PDB entry 3PA5 | X-ray diffraction, 1.70 A resolution | chain A

# Chain A
Name: Serine/threonine-protein kinase Chk1
Organism: Homo sapiens
Notes: EC 2.7.11.1
UniProt: O14757 (CHK1_HUMAN); residues 2-274 here = UniProt positions 2-274
Amino-acid sequence (273 residues; row label = number of the first residue in the row):
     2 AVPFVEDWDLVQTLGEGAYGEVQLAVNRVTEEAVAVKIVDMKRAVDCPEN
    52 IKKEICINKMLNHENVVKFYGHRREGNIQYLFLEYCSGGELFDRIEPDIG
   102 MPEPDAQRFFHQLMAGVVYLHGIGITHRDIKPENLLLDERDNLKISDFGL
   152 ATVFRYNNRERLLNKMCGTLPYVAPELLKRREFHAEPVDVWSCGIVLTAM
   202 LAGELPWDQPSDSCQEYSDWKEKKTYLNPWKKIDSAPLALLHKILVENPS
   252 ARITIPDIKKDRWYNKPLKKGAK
Not modelled in the structure: 2, 20, 43-50, 75-78, 273-274
Small-molecule neighbours: C73 (2-(carbamoylamino)-5-(4-chlorophenyl)-N-[(3S)-piperidin-3-yl]thiophene-3-carboxamide): Leu-15, Gly-16, Glu-17, Gly-18, Val-23, Ala-36, Val-68, Leu-84, Glu-85, Tyr-86, Cys-87, Ser-88, Gly-90, Glu-91, Glu-134, Asn-135, Leu-137, Ser-147, Asp-148
Swiss-Prot annotation at these positions:
  - active site: Asp-130 (Proton acceptor)
  - binding site (ATP): Leu-15 to Val-23, Lys-38
  - cross-link: Lys-132 (Glycyl lysine isopeptide (Lys-Gly) (interchain with G-Cter in ubiquitin))
  - mutagenesis: Lys-38 (K38R: Abolishes kinase activity), Asp-130 (D130A: Abolishes kinase activity), Lys-132 (K132R: Strong reduction of chromatin-associated CHK1 ubiquitination)

# Summary
Ligands of chain A: compound C73. Curated annotation (UniProt) lists active-site residue Asp-130, 10
ATP-binding residues and 3 mutagenesis sites.
Chain A is Serine/threonine-protein kinase Chk1 (Homo sapiens); the structure, X-ray crystal structure of
compound 1 bound to human CHK1 kinase domain, was determined by X-ray diffraction together with 3PA3 and 3PA4
from the same study.
